PDB entry 8YL9 | X-ray diffraction, 2.75 A resolution | chains A and I of the 3 polymer chains in the assembly

== Chain A (and I) ==
Name: Sesterbrasiliatriene synthase PbSS
From: Penicillium brasilianum
Notes: EC 4.2.3.-, 2.5.1.29, 2.5.1.81; chain I of this document is another copy of the same molecule, construct and numbering; everything in this record applies to it too
UniProt: A0A2Z6AQX7 (PBSS_PENBI); residue numbers follow UniProt; this construct covers 1-352
Sequence (352 residues; each row starts with the number of its first residue):
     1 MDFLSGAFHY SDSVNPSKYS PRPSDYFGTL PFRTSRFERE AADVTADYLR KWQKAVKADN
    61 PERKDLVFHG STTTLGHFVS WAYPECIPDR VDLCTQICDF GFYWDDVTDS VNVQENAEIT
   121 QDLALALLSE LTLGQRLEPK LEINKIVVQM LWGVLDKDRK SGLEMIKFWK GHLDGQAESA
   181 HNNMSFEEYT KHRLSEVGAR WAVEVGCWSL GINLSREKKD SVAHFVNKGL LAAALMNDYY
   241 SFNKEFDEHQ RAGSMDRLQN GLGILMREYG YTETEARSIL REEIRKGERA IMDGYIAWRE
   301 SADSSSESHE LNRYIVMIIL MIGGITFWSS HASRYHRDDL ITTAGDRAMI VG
Unresolved in the structure: 1, 64-65, 133, 179-180 (chain I: 1, 183, 341, 350-352)
Bound ions: Mg2+ site 1: D105, D109 (together with pyrophosphate); Mg2+ site 2: N237, S241, E245 (together with pyrophosphate)
Small-molecule neighbours:
  - N-benzyl-N,N-diethylethanaminium (BTM): F78, C98, G101, F102, D105, H172, E196, V197, G198, W201, A202, R334
  - pyrophosphate (PPV): F102, D105, D106, D109, R193, V197, N237, S241, K244, E245, R334, Y335
UniProt features mapped onto this chain:
  - motif: D105 to D109 (DDXXD 1), D238 to F246 (NSE/DTE)
  - binding site (Mg(2+)): D105, D109
  - binding site (substrate): D105, D109, R193 to E196, F242 to F246, R334, Y335

== How chain A and chain I interact ==
Residue-residue contacts (7; chain A residue first):
  E268(A) with K57(I)
  Y269(A) with K57(I); A58(I)
  G270(A) with K54(I)
  Y271(A) with K54(I); A58(I)
  E275(A) with K54(I)
Interface residues without a listed pair, chain I (4 interface residues in all): P61

== Overview ==
5 residues of chain A face 4 of chain I across their interface. Ligands of chain A: pyrophosphate and
N-benzyl-N,N-diethylethanaminium. D105(A) and D109(A) form the Mg2+ site 1. From UniProt: Mg2+-binding
residues D105(A) and D109(A) and 13 substrate-binding residues on chain A.
Both chains are Sesterbrasiliatriene synthase PbSS (Penicillium brasilianum). Entry 8YL9 (Crystal structures
of terpene synthases complexed with a substrate mimic) was determined by X-ray diffraction (same publication
as 8YLA).
